PDB entry 7JK4 | electron microscopy, 3.40 A resolution | chains B and G of the 9 polymer chains in the assembly

== Chain B ==
Molecule: Origin recognition complex subunit 2
Source organism: Drosophila melanogaster
Reference sequence: Q24168 (ORC2_DROME); numbering as in UniProt (aligned over 1-618)
Amino-acid sequence (618 residues; row label = number of the first residue in the row):
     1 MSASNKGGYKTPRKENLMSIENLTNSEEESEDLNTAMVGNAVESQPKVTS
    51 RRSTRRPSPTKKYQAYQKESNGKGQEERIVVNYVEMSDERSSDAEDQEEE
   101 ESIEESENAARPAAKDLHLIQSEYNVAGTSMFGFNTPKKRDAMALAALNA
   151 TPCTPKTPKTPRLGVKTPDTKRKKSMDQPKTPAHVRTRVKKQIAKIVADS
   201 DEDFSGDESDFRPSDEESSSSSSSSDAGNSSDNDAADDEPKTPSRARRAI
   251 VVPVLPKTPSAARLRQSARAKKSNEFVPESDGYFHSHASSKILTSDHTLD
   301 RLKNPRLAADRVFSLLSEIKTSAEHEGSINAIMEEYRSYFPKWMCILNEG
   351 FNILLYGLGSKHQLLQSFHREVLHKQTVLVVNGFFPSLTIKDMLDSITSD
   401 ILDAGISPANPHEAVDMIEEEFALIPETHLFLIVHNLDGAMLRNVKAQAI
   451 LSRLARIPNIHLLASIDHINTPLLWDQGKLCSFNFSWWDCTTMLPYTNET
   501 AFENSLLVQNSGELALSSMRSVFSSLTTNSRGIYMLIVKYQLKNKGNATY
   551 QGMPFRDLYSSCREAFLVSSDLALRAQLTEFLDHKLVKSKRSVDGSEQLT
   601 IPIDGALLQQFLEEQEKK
Not modelled in the structure: 1-275, 287-322, 506-514, 546-551, 617-618
UniProt features mapped onto this chain:
  - modified residue: Thr24 (Phosphothreonine), Ser26 (Phosphoserine), Ser30 (Phosphoserine), Ser87 (Phosphoserine), Ser91 (Phosphoserine), Ser92 (Phosphoserine), Thr151 (Phosphothreonine), Thr154 (Phosphothreonine), Thr157 (Phosphothreonine), Thr160 (Phosphothreonine), Thr167 (Phosphothreonine), Thr170 (Phosphothreonine), Thr181 (Phosphothreonine), Thr258 (Phosphothreonine), Ser260 (Phosphoserine)

== Chain G ==
Molecule: Cell division control protein
Source organism: Drosophila melanogaster
Reference sequence: Q9VSM9 (Q9VSM9_DROME); residues 242-662 here = UniProt positions 242-662
Amino-acid sequence (424 residues; each row starts with the number of its first residue):
   239 SNANNLPSPSRNKYQNARRVLNSAETQNLPGRESQLQELREFFSNHLESQ
   289 TSGSLYVSGQPGTGKTACLSLLLRDPDFSKRLQRVYINCTSIASVGAVYK
   339 KLCTELQLKVSGRTERDHLEAIQRHLKTAKRMLLLVLDEIDQLCTSRQEV
   389 LYTIFEWPALPGSRILLVGIANSLDLTDRALMRLNARCELKPRLMHFPPY
   439 SKQQIVEIFKSRLAEAEVLDVFPPVTLQLLAAKVSAISGDVRRALDIGRR
   489 VVEIAEQQKRDGEKEFNMKALQLEGKDAVEAKEKQDTLKPVQVTQVAAVL
   539 NKVYGASQNLEEDIEASFPLQQKLMLCTLVLMLRNERNKDISMGRLHEVY
   589 RRVCAKRNILALDQAEFTGTVDLVETRGILRIMRKKEPRLHKVLLQWDEE
   639 EVHAALSDKQLIASILSDTACLSK
Not modelled in the structure: 239-248, 499-525, 543-555, 661-662
Construct notes: expression tag (239-241)
Bound ions: Mg2+: Thr304 (together with ATP)
Ligand contacts: ATP (adenosine-5'-triphosphate): Ser261, Ala262, Glu263, Thr264, Asn266, Leu267, Pro268, Gly269, Arg270, Gln298, Pro299, Gly300, Thr301, Gly302, Lys303, Thr304, Ala305, Glu377, Asn410, Tyr438, Ile446, Arg450, Val479, Arg480

== How chain B and chain G interact ==
Residue-residue contacts (28):
  Phe385(B) - Arg421(G)
  Pro386(B) - Arg421(G)
  Ser387(B) - Arg385(G)  hydrogen bond (backbone-side chain)
  Ser387(B) - Arg421(G)
  Asp400(B) - Arg354(G)  salt bridge
  Ala501(B) - Ala424(G)
  Phe502(B) - Arg421(G)
  Glu503(B) - Arg421(G)  salt bridge
  Val522(B) - Leu412(G)  hydrophobic
  Ser525(B) - Leu412(G)
  Ser525(B) - His434(G)
  Ser525(B) - Pro437(G)
  Thr527(B) - Ser473(G)  hydrogen bond (side chain-backbone)
  Thr527(B) - Ala474(G)  hydrogen bond (side chain-backbone)
  Thr527(B) - Ile475(G)
  Asn529(B) - Ala474(G)
  Asn529(B) - Ile475(G)
  Arg556(B) - Asp636(G)
  Arg556(B) - Glu637(G)  salt bridge
  Tyr559(B) - Asp636(G)
  Tyr559(B) - Glu639(G)  hydrogen bond
  Arg563(B) - Asp636(G)  salt bridge
  Ser569(B) - Tyr542(G)
  Asp571(B) - Gln634(G)
  His584(B) - Leu412(G)
  His584(B) - Asp413(G)
  Asp594(B) - Arg575(G)
  Asp594(B) - Lys577(G)
Interface residues without a listed pair, chain B (25 interface residues in all): Ser521, Thr528, Ser570, Arg575, Glu580, Asp583, Ser596
Interface residues without a listed pair, chain G (24 interface residues in all): Gln298, Tyr390, Met420, Ser476, Val541, Glu638

== Overview ==
25 residues of chain B face 24 of chain G across their interface, with 4 hydrogen bonds and 4 salt bridges.
Among the polar pairs are Asp400(B)-Arg354(G), Glu503(B)-Arg421(G) and Arg556(B)-Glu637(G). Ligands of chain
G: ATP.
Here chain B is Origin recognition complex subunit 2 and chain G is Cell division control protein, both from
Drosophila melanogaster. Entry 7JK4 (Structure of Drosophila ORC bound to AT-rich DNA and Cdc6) was determined
by electron microscopy, deposited together with 7JGR, 7JGS, 7JK2, 7JK3, 7JK5 and 7JK6.
